Entry 8HQP (X-ray diffraction, 1.62 A resolution); this record covers chains A and B of the 4 polymer chains in the assembly.

Chain A (and B):
Protein: AbHheG_m
Organism: Acidimicrobiia bacterium
Notes: chain B of this document is another copy of the same molecule, construct and numbering; everything in this record applies to it too
Amino-acid sequence (246 residues; each row starts with the number of its first residue):
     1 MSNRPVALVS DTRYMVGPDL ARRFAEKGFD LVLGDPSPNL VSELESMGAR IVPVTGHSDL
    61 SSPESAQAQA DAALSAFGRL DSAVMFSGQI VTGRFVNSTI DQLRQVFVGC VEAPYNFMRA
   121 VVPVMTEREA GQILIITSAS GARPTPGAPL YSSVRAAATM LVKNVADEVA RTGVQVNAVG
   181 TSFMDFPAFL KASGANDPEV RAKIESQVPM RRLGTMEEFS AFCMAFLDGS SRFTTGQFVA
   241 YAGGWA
Not modelled in the structure: 190-200, 243-246 (chain B: 1-2)

Chain A / chain B interface:
Pairs across the interface (75):
  Pro63(A) - Ile100(B)  hydrophobic
  Arg94(A) - Glu168(B)
  Phe95(A) - Tyr115(B)  hydrophobic
  Phe95(A) - Met118(B)
  Phe95(A) - Arg119(B)  hydrogen bond (backbone-side chain)
  Phe95(A) - Val165(B)  hydrophobic
  Phe95(A) - Glu168(B)  hydrogen bond (backbone-side chain)
  Val96(A) - Arg119(B)  hydrogen bond (backbone-side chain)
  Val96(A) - Val122(B)  hydrophobic
  Val96(A) - Glu168(B)  hydrogen bond (backbone-side chain)
  Asn97(A) - Arg119(B)
  Ser98(A) - Tyr115(B)  hydrogen bond
  Ser98(A) - Arg119(B)  hydrogen bond (backbone-side chain)
  Thr99(A) - Tyr115(B)  hydrogen bond (backbone-side chain)
  Ile100(A) - Pro63(B)  hydrophobic
  Ile100(A) - Glu112(B)
  Ile100(A) - Tyr115(B)  hydrogen bond (backbone-side chain)
  Ile100(A) - Asn116(B)
  Leu103(A) - Phe107(B)  hydrophobic
  Leu103(A) - Tyr115(B)  hydrophobic
  Arg104(A) - Glu112(B)  salt bridge
  Phe107(A) - Leu103(B)  hydrophobic
  Phe107(A) - Phe107(B)  hydrophobic
  Glu112(A) - Ile100(B)
  Glu112(A) - Arg104(B)  salt bridge
  Tyr115(A) - Phe95(B)  hydrophobic
  Tyr115(A) - Ser98(B)  hydrogen bond
  Tyr115(A) - Thr99(B)  hydrogen bond (side chain-backbone)
  Tyr115(A) - Ile100(B)  hydrogen bond (side chain-backbone)
  Tyr115(A) - Leu103(B)  hydrophobic
  Asn116(A) - Ile100(B)
  Met118(A) - Phe95(B)
  Arg119(A) - Phe95(B)
  Arg119(A) - Val96(B)  hydrogen bond (side chain-backbone)
  Arg119(A) - Ser98(B)  hydrogen bond (side chain-backbone)
  Val122(A) - Val96(B)  hydrophobic
  Gly141(A) - Met160(B)
  Ala142(A) - Met160(B)
  Arg143(A) - Met160(B)
  Pro144(A) - Met160(B)
  Pro144(A) - Lys163(B)
  Pro144(A) - Asn164(B)
  Pro144(A) - Asp167(B)
  Thr145(A) - Asn164(B)  hydrogen bond (backbone-side chain)
  Pro146(A) - Asp167(B)
  Pro149(A) - Asn164(B)
  Leu150(A) - Tyr115(B)  hydrophobic
  Ser152(A) - Met160(B)
  Ser152(A) - Asn164(B)  hydrogen bond
  Ser153(A) - Ala157(B)
  Ser153(A) - Met160(B)
  Ser153(A) - Leu161(B)  hydrogen bond (side chain-backbone)
  Ala156(A) - Met160(B)  hydrophobic
  Ala157(A) - Ser153(B)
  Ala157(A) - Ala157(B)  hydrophobic
  Met160(A) - Gly141(B)
  Met160(A) - Ala142(B)
  Met160(A) - Arg143(B)
  Met160(A) - Pro144(B)
  Met160(A) - Ser152(B)
  Met160(A) - Ser153(B)
  Met160(A) - Ala156(B)  hydrophobic
  Leu161(A) - Ser153(B)  hydrogen bond (backbone-side chain)
  Lys163(A) - Pro144(B)
  Asn164(A) - Pro144(B)
  Asn164(A) - Thr145(B)  hydrogen bond (side chain-backbone)
  Asn164(A) - Pro149(B)
  Asn164(A) - Ser152(B)  hydrogen bond
  Asn164(A) - Ser153(B)
  Val165(A) - Phe95(B)  hydrophobic
  Asp167(A) - Pro144(B)
  Glu168(A) - Arg94(B)
  Glu168(A) - Phe95(B)  hydrogen bond (side chain-backbone)
  Glu168(A) - Val96(B)  hydrogen bond (side chain-backbone)
  Glu168(A) - Pro149(B)
Interface residues without a listed pair, chain A (41 interface residues in all): Val111, Pro123, Ala148, Val154, Val169
Interface residues without a listed pair, chain B (40 interface residues in all): Asn97, Val111, Pro123, Pro146, Ala148, Leu150, Val154

Summary:
41 residues of chain A face 40 of chain B across their interface, with 21 hydrogen bonds and 2 salt bridges.
Polar pairs include Arg104(A)-Glu112(B), Phe95(A)-Arg119(B) and Phe95(A)-Glu168(B).
Chain A and chain B are both AbHheG_m (Acidimicrobiia bacterium); the structure, Crystal structure of AbHheG
mutant from Acidimicrobiia bacterium, was determined by X-ray diffraction, deposited together with 8H8Y.
